7TRC - chains G and B of the 10 polymer chains in the assembly; structure by electron microscopy, 3.30 A resolution.

Chain G:
Molecule: H/ACA ribonucleoprotein complex subunit DKC1
Organism: Homo sapiens
Notes: EC 5.4.99.-
UniProtKB: O60832 (DKC1_HUMAN); residue numbers follow UniProt; this construct covers 1-514
Chain sequence (514 residues; numbered 1 to 514; the number before each row is that of its first residue):
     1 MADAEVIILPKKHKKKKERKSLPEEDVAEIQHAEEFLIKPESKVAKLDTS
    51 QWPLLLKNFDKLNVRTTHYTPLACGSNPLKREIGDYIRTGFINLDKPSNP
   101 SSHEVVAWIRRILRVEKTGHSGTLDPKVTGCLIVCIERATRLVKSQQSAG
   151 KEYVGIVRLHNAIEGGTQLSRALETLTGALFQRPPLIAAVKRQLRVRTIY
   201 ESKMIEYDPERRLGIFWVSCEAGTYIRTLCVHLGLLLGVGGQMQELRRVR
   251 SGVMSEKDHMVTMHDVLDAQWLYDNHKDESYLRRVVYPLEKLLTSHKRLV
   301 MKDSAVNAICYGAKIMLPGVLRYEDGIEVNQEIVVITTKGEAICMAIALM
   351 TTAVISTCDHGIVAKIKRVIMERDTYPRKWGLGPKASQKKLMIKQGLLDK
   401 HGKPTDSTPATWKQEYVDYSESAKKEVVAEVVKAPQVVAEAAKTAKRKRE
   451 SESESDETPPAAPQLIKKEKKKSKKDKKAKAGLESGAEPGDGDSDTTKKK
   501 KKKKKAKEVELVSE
Unresolved in the structure: 1-47, 187-190, 393-514
Curated features (UniProtKB/Swiss-Prot):
  - region: Ala2 to Ser21 (Nucleolar localization)
  - active site: Asp125 (Nucleophile)
  - modified residue: Ala2 (N-acetylalanine), Ser21 (Phosphoserine), Ser387 (Phosphoserine), Ser451 (Phosphoserine), Ser453 (Phosphoserine), Ser455 (Phosphoserine), Thr458 (Phosphothreonine), Ser485 (Phosphoserine), Ser494 (Phosphoserine), Ser513 (Phosphoserine)
  - cross-link (Glycyl lysine isopeptide (Lys-Gly)): Lys20 (interchain with G-Cter in SUMO2), Lys39 (interchain with G-Cter in SUMO2), Lys43 (interchain with G-Cter in SUMO2), Lys191 (interchain with G-Cter in SUMO2), Lys394 (interchain with G-Cter in SUMO2), Lys413 (interchain with G-Cter in SUMO1), Lys424 (interchain with G-Cter in SUMO2), Lys433 (interchain with G-Cter in SUMO2), Lys467 (interchain with G-Cter in SUMO2)
  - natural variant: Ala2 (A2V: In DKCX), Phe36 (F36V: In DKCX), Leu37 (deletion: In DKCX), Ile38 (I38T: In HHS), Lys39 (K39E: In DKCX), Pro40 (P40R: In DKCX), Glu41 (E41K: In DKCX), Thr49 (T49M: In HHS), Leu54 (L54V: In DKCX), Leu56 (L56S: In DKCX), Arg65 (R65T: In DKCX), Thr66 (T66A: In DKCX), 10 further natural variant entries in UniProt
  - mutagenesis: Ala353 (A353R: Increases interaction with SHQ1)

Chain B:
Molecule: Telomerase RNA, partial sequence
Organism: Homo sapiens
Sequence (451 nucleotides; row label = number of the first residue in the row):
     1 GGGUUGCGGAGGGUGGGCCUGGGAGGGGUGGUGGCCAUUUUUUGUCUAAC
    51 CCUAACUGAGAAGGGCGUAGGCGCCGUGCUUUUGCUCCCCGCGCGCUGUU
   101 UUUCUCGCUGACUUUCAGCGGGCGGAAAAGCCUCGGCCUGCCGCCUUCCA
   151 CCGUUCAUUCUAGAGCAAACAAAAAAUGUCAGCUGCUGGCCCGUUCGCCC
   201 CUCCCGGGGACCUGCGGCGGGUCGCCUGCCCAGCCCCCGAACCCCGCCUG
   251 GAGGCCGCGGUCGGCCCGGGGCUUCUCCGGAGGCACCCACUGCCACCGCG
   301 AAGAGUUGGGCUCUGUCAGCCGCGGGUCUCUCGGGGGCGAGGGCGAGGUU
   351 CAGGCCUUUCAGGCCGCAGGAAGAGGAACGGAGCGAGUCCCCGCGCGCGG
   401 CGCGAUUCCCUGAGCUGUGGGACGUGCACCCAGGACUCGGCUCACACAUG
   451 C
Unresolved in the structure: 1-210, 219-361, 393-396, 450-451
What the authors report for this chain:
  - disease-associated variants - G73U, G305U (proposed by the authors, not directly observed)

Chain G / chain B interface:
Residue-residue contacts (71; chain G residue first):
  Asn99(G) - G400(B)  sugar contact
  Asn99(G) - C401(B)  phosphate contact
  His103(G) - C429(B)  hydrogen bond to the sugar
  His103(G) - C430(B)  hydrogen bond to the phosphate
  Glu104(G) - G399(B)  hydrogen bond to the base
  Glu104(G) - A428(B)  base contact
  Glu104(G) - C429(B)  sugar contact
  Ala107(G) - C429(B)  sugar contact
  Trp108(G) - G400(B)  sugar contact
  Arg111(G) - A428(B)  phosphate contact
  Arg111(G) - C429(B)  phosphate contact
  Lys117(G) - A432(B)  phosphate contact
  Lys117(G) - G433(B)  salt bridge to the phosphate
  Thr118(G) - A432(B)  sugar contact
  Thr140(G) - A432(B)  hydrogen bond to the sugar
  Arg141(G) - G383(B)  hydrogen bond to the phosphate
  Arg141(G) - C384(B)  salt bridge to the phosphate
  Val143(G) - G433(B)  sugar contact
  Lys144(G) - G433(B)  sugar contact
  Lys144(G) - G434(B)  sugar contact
  Gln147(G) - A432(B)  base contact
  Lys302(G) - A448(B)  sugar contact
  Ser304(G) - A448(B)  hydrogen bond to the phosphate
  Ser304(G) - U449(B)  hydrogen bond to the phosphate
  Ala305(G) - A448(B)  base contact
  Ala308(G) - A448(B)  base contact
  Tyr311(G) - G381(B)  hydrogen bond to the base
  Tyr311(G) - C443(B)  sugar contact
  Tyr311(G) - A446(B)  base contact
  Gly312(G) - G381(B)  hydrogen bond to the sugar
  Gly312(G) - A446(B)  base contact
  Ala313(G) - A378(B)  base contact
  Ala313(G) - A446(B)  sugar contact
  Ala313(G) - A448(B)  base contact
  Lys314(G) - A378(B)  base contact
  Lys314(G) - C379(B)  hydrogen bond to the base
  Lys314(G) - G380(B)  sugar contact
  Lys314(G) - A448(B)  base contact
  Met316(G) - A378(B)  base contact
  Met316(G) - C447(B)  base contact
  Met316(G) - A448(B)  base contact
  Pro318(G) - A377(B)  base contact
  Pro318(G) - C447(B)  base contact
  Gly319(G) - A448(B)  base contact
  His360(G) - A377(B)  stacking on the base
  His360(G) - C447(B)  base contact
  Gly361(G) - C447(B)  hydrogen bond to the base
  Ile366(G) - A382(B)  sugar contact
  Arg368(G) - G383(B)  salt bridge to the phosphate
  Arg368(G) - C384(B)  salt bridge to the phosphate
  Val369(G) - A382(B)  phosphate contact
  Val369(G) - G383(B)  hydrogen bond to the phosphate
  Arg373(G) - A382(B)  hydrogen bond to the base
  Arg373(G) - C443(B)  base contact
  Arg378(G) - C443(B)  phosphate contact
  Arg378(G) - A444(B)  salt bridge to the phosphate
  Lys379(G) - U449(B)  base contact
  Trp380(G) - A444(B)  phosphate contact
  Trp380(G) - C445(B)  hydrogen bond to the phosphate
  Trp380(G) - A446(B)  sugar contact
  Trp380(G) - C447(B)  phosphate contact
  Trp380(G) - A448(B)  base contact
  Gly381(G) - C447(B)  hydrogen bond to the phosphate
  Leu382(G) - U449(B)  base contact
  Gly383(G) - U449(B)  sugar contact
  Pro384(G) - U449(B)  sugar contact
  Lys385(G) - C447(B)  sugar contact
  Lys385(G) - A448(B)  hydrogen bond to the phosphate
  Ala386(G) - C447(B)  phosphate contact
  Ala386(G) - A448(B)  phosphate contact
  Lys389(G) - A378(B)  sugar contact
Also at the interface, not in a pair above, chain G (52 interface residues in all): His68, Arg110, Gly119, His120, Thr123, Lys127, Lys191, Arg195, Tyr225, Cys310, Asp359, Lys367
Also at the interface, not in a pair above, chain B (28 interface residues in all): C390, C391, C392, C431

In short:
Chain G and chain B form an interface of 52 and 28 residues respectively; the contacts include 16 hydrogen
bonds, 5 salt bridges and 1 aromatic stacking contact. Polar pairs include Glu104(G)-G399(B),
Tyr311(G)-G381(B) and Lys314(G)-C379(B).
Here chain G is H/ACA ribonucleoprotein complex subunit DKC1 and chain B is Telomerase RNA, partial sequence,
both from Homo sapiens. Entry 7TRC (Human telomerase H/ACA RNP at 3.3 Angstrom) was determined by electron
microscopy together with 7TRD, 7TRE and 7TRF from the same study.
